PDB entry 5YJ3 | X-ray diffraction, 2.85 A resolution | chains A and D of the 4 polymer chains in the assembly

== Chain A ==
Molecule: 18-nt DNA strand
Sequence (18 nucleotides; each row starts with the number of its first residue):
     1 CCTAACCCTA ACCCTAAC

== Chain D ==
Protein: Telomere zinc finger-associated protein
Source organism: Homo sapiens
UniProtKB: P10074 (TZAP_HUMAN); numbering as in UniProt (aligned over 516-620)
Amino-acid sequence (107 residues; row label = number of the first residue in the row):
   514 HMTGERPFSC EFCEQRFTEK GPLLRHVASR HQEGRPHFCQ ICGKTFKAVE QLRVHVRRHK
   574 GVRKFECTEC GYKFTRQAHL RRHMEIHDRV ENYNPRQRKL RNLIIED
Not modelled in the structure: 514-548, 615-620
Sequence notes: expression tag (514-515)
Bound ions: Zn2+ site 1: Cys555, His568, His572; Zn2+ site 2: Cys580, Cys583, His596, His600
Curated features (UniProtKB/Swiss-Prot):
  - zinc finger: Phe521 to His544 (C2H2-type 8), His550 to His572 (C2H2-type 9), Phe578 to His600 (C2H2-type 10)
  - binding site (Zn(2+)): Cys552, Cys555, His568, Cys580, Cys583, His596, His600
  - mutagenesis: His596 (H596A: Abolishes binding to the telomeric double-stranded 5'-TTAGGG-3' repeat)
Reported in the primary citation:
  - binding site for the 18-nt DNA strand: Arg576, Tyr585, Arg589, His592, Arg595, Arg602, Tyr606, Arg611
  - mutagenesis - R589A, H592A, R595A, R611A, R614A: decreased binding to TTAGGG dsDNA probe
  - mutagenesis - R589A/H592A/R595A, R611A/R614A: abolished localization to telomeres
  - binding site for the 18-nt DNA strand (chain A): Arg594, Arg614
  - specificity-determining residues: Arg589, Arg611
  - contacts within the chain: Arg576-Arg611 (hydrogen bond), Tyr585-Arg611 (hydrogen bond)
  - mutagenesis - R576A, Y585F, Y606F: decreased binding to TTAGGG probe

== Interface between chain A and chain D ==
Contacting residue pairs - 11 pairs, chain A then chain D:
  DA4(A) - Arg594(D)  salt bridge to the phosphate
  DA5(A) - Arg589(D)  base contact
  DA5(A) - Arg594(D)  salt bridge to the phosphate
  DC7(A) - Arg595(D)  base contact
  DT9(A) - Arg614(D)  hydrogen bond to the base
  DA10(A) - Arg614(D)  hydrogen bond to the sugar
  DA11(A) - Arg611(D)  hydrogen bond to the base
  DA11(A) - Lys612(D)  sugar contact
  DC12(A) - Arg611(D)  sugar contact
  DC12(A) - Lys612(D)  hydrogen bond to the phosphate
  DC13(A) - Arg609(D)  phosphate contact
Other interface residues (no listed pair), chain A (9 interface residues in all): DC6
Other interface residues (no listed pair), chain D (9 interface residues in all): Gln590, Leu613

== Summary ==
The chain A/chain D interface involves 9 residues from each chain; the contacts include 4 hydrogen bonds and 2
salt bridges. Polar pairs include DT9(A)-Arg614(D), DA11(A)-Arg611(D) and DA10(A)-Arg614(D). From the paper: a
binding site for the 18-nt DNA strand at Arg576(D), Tyr585(D) and Arg589(D) among others; R589A, H592A and
R595A of chain D, among others, reduce binding to TTAGGG dsDNA probe; 10 substitutions were tested in all.
Chain A is an 18-nt DNA strand and chain D is Telomere zinc finger-associated protein (Homo sapiens); the
structure, Crystal structure of TZAP and telomeric DNA complex, was determined by X-ray diffraction.
